7MY3 - chains B and D of the 6 polymer chains in the assembly; structure by electron microscopy, 2.90 A resolution.

# Chain B
Name: Spike glycoprotein
From: Severe acute respiratory syndrome coronavirus 2
UniProt: P0DTC2 (SPIKE_SARS2); residue numbers follow UniProt; this construct covers 1-1208
Chain sequence (1288 residues; each row starts with the number of its first residue):
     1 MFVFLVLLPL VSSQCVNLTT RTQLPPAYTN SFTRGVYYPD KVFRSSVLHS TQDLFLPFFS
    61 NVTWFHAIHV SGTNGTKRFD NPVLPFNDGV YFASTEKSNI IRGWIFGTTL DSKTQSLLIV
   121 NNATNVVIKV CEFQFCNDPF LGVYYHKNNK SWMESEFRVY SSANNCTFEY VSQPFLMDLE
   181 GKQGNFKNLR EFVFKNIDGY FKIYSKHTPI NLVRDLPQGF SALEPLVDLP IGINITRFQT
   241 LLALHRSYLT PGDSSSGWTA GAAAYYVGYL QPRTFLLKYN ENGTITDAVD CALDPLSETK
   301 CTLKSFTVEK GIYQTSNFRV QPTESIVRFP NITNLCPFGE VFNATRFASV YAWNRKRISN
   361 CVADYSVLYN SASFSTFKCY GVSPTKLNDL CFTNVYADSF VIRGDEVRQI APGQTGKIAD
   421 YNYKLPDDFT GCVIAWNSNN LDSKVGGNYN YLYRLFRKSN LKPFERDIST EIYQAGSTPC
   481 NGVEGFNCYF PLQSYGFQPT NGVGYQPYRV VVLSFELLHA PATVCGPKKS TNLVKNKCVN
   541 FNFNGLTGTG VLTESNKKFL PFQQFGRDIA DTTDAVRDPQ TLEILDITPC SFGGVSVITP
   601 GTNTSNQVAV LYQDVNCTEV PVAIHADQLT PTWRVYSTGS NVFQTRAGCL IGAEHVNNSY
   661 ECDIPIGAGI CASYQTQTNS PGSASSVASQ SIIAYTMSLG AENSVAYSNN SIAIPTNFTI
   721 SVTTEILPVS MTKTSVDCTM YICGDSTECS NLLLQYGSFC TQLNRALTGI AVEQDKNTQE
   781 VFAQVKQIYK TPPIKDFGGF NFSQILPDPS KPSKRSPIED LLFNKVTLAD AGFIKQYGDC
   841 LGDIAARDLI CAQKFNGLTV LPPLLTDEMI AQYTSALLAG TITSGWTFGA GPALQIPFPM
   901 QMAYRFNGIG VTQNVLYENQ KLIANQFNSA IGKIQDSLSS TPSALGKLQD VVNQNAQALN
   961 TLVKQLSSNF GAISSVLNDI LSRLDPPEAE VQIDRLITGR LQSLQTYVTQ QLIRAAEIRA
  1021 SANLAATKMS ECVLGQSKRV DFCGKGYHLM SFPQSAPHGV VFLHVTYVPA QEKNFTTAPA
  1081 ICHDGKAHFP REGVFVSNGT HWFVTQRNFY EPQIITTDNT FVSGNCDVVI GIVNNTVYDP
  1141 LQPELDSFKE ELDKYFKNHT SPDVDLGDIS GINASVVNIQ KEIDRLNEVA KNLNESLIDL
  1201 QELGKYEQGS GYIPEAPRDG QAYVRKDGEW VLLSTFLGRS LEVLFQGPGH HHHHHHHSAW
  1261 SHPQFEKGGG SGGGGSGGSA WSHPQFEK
Unresolved in the structure: 1-22, 67-80, 141-163, 173-186, 243-263, 677-689, 828-852, 1149-1288
Disulfides: Cys131-Cys166, Cys291-Cys301, Cys336-Cys361, Cys379-Cys432, Cys391-Cys525, Cys480-Cys488, Cys538-Cys590, Cys617-Cys649, Cys662-Cys671, Cys738-Cys760, Cys743-Cys749, Cys1032-Cys1043, Cys1082-Cys1126
Covalent attachments: N-acetylglucosamine (NAG) linked to Asn234, Asn282, Asn331, Asn343, Asn603, Asn616, Asn657, Asn709, Asn717, Asn801, Asn1074, Asn1098, Asn1134
Construct notes: engineered mutation Gly682 (Arg in P0DTC2), Ser683 (Arg in P0DTC2), Ser685 (Arg in P0DTC2), Pro817 (Phe in P0DTC2), Pro892 (Ala in P0DTC2), Pro899 (Ala in P0DTC2), Pro942 (Ala in P0DTC2), Pro986 (Lys in P0DTC2), Pro987 (Val in P0DTC2); expression tag (1209-1288)
Curated features (UniProtKB/Swiss-Prot):
  - region: Asn280 to Cys301 (Putative superantigen), Arg403 to Asp405 (Integrin-binding motif), Asn448 to Phe456 (Immunodominant HLA epitope recognized by the CD8+), Pro681, Ala684 (Putative superantigen), Ser816 to Tyr837 (Fusion peptide 1), Lys835 to Phe855 (Fusion peptide 2), Asp1163 to Glu1202 (Heptad repeat 2)
  - site: Arg815, Ser816 (Cleavage)
  - glycosylation: Asn17 (N-linked (GlcNAc...) (complex) asparagine), Asn61 (N-linked (GlcNAc...) (hybrid) asparagine), Asn74 (N-linked (GlcNAc...) (complex) asparagine), Asn122 (N-linked (GlcNAc...) (hybrid) asparagine), Asn149 (N-linked (GlcNAc...) (complex) asparagine), Asn165 (N-linked (GlcNAc...) (complex) asparagine), Asn234 (N-linked (GlcNAc...) (high mannose) asparagine), Asn282 (N-linked (GlcNAc...) (complex) asparagine), Thr323 (O-linked (GalNAc) threonine), Ser325 (O-linked (HexNAc...) serine), Asn331 (N-linked (GlcNAc...) (complex) asparagine), Asn343 (N-linked (GlcNAc...) (complex) asparagine), Asn603 (N-linked (GlcNAc...) (hybrid) asparagine), Asn616 (N-linked (GlcNAc...) (complex) asparagine), Asn657 (N-linked (GlcNAc...) (complex) asparagine), Thr676 (O-linked (GlcNAc...) threonine), Thr678 (O-linked (GlcNAc...) threonine), Asn709 (N-linked (GlcNAc...) (high mannose) asparagine), Asn717 (N-linked (GlcNAc...) (hybrid) asparagine), Asn801 (N-linked (GlcNAc...) (hybrid) asparagine) and 6 more in UniProt
  - natural variant: Leu5 (L5F: In strain: Iota/B.1.526), Ser13 (S13I: In strain: Epsilon/B.1.427/B.1.429), Leu18 (L18F: In strain: Beta/B.1.351, Gamma/P.1 and 1 more), Thr19 (T19I: In strain: Omicron/BQ.1.1, Omicron/XBB.1.5 and 1 more; T19R: In strain: Delta/B.1.617.2, Omicron/BA.2 and 4 more), Thr20 (T20N: In strain: Gamma/P.1), Leu24 to Ala27 (sequence variant, change not given here; In strain: Omicron/BA.2, Omicron/BA.2.12.1 and 6 more), Pro26 (P26S: In strain: Gamma/P.1), Gln52 (Q52H: In strain: Omicron/EG.5.1), Ala67 (A67V: In strain: Eta/B.1.525, Omicron/BA.1), His69 to Val70 (deletion: In strain: Alpha/B.1.1.7, Eta/B.1.525 and 5 more), Gly75 (G75V: In strain: Lambda/C.37), Thr76 (T76I: In strain: Lambda/C.37), 82 further natural variant entries in UniProt
  - mutagenesis: His69 to Val70 (Increased incorporation of cleaved spike into virions), Asn121 (N121Q: Partial loss of biliverdin affinity), Arg190 (R190K: Partial loss of biliverdin affinity), Asn234 (N234Q: Increased resistance to neutralizing antibodies), Asn331 (N331Q: Reduced viral infectivity), Asn343 (N343Q: Reduced viral infectivity), Leu452 (L452R: Increased resistance to neutralizing antibodies. Decreases HLA binding to NF9 epitope. Increased binding affinity to human ACE2), Tyr453 (Y453F: Decreased HLA binding to NF9 epitope. Increased binding affinity to human ACE2), Ala475 (A475V: Increased resistance to neutralizing antibodies), Val483 (V483A: Increased resistance to neutralizing antibodies), Glu484 (E484D: Increased replication in human TMEM106B overexpressing cells), Phe490 (F490L: Increased resistance to neutralizing antibodies and human covalescent sera neutralization), 12 further mutagenesis entries in UniProt
What the authors report for this chain:
  - mutagenesis - E484K: unchanged binding to Nanobody Nb12 (chain D)

# Chain D
Name: Nanobody Nb12
From: Mus musculus
Notes: antibody fragment or engineered binder
Chain sequence (127 residues; numbered 1 to 119 plus 8 insertion-coded residues; the number before each row is that of its first residue; a row labelled like 82A-82C holds insertion residues (82A, then the next letters in order)):
     1 QVKLEESGGG SVQAGGSLRL ICTAPGLTHN NCGLDWYRRA PGKEREFVSS ISADGTTSYA
    61 DSVKGRFTIS KDKVEDTVYL QM
82A-82C NSL
    83 KPEDTAIYSC KTAFPYFG
100A-100E NSCVL
   101 DYWGQGTSVT VSSHHHHHH
Unresolved in the structure: 113-119
Disulfides: Cys22-Cys92, Cys32-Cys100C

# Chain B / chain D interface
Pairs across the interface - 22 pairs, chain B then chain D:
  Tyr369(B) - Tyr98(D)
  Tyr369(B) - Phe99(D)
  Asn370(B) - Tyr98(D)
  Asn370(B) - Phe99(D)
  Ala372(B) - Tyr98(D)  hydrophobic
  Ala372(B) - Leu100E(D)
  Ser373(B) - Gln1(D)
  Ser375(B) - Asn30(D)  hydrogen bond (backbone-side chain)
  Thr376(B) - Gly26(D)
  Thr376(B) - His29(D)
  Lys378(B) - His29(D)  hydrogen bond (side chain-backbone)
  Tyr380(B) - His29(D)
  Gly404(B) - Glu75(D)
  Asp405(B) - Glu75(D)
  Val407(B) - Pro25(D)
  Arg408(B) - His29(D)
  Arg408(B) - Val74(D)
  Arg408(B) - Glu75(D)
  Asn437(B) - Val2(D)
  Asn440(B) - Gln1(D)
  Val503(B) - Thr23(D)
  Tyr508(B) - Pro25(D)
Interface residues without a listed pair, chain B (20 interface residues in all): Phe377, Thr385, Glu406, Ile410
Interface residues without a listed pair, chain D (20 interface residues in all): Lys3, Leu4, Glu5, Thr28, Phe96, Pro97, Gly100, Ser100B

# Summary
The chain B/chain D interface involves 20 residues from each chain, with 2 hydrogen bonds. Polar contacts
include Ser375(B)-Asn30(D) and Lys378(B)-His29(D). N-acetylglucosamine is covalently linked to Asn234(B),
Asn282(B), Asn331(B), Asn343(B), Asn603(B) and Asn616(B) and 7 more. The paper reports that E484K of chain B
leaves binding to Nanobody Nb12 (chain D) unchanged.
Chain B is Spike glycoprotein (Severe acute respiratory syndrome coronavirus 2) and chain D is Nanobody Nb12
(Mus musculus); the structure, CryoEM structure of neutralizing nanobody Nb12 in complex with SARS-CoV2 spike,
was determined by electron microscopy, deposited together with 7MY2.
